Entry 6X2N (electron microscopy, 3.90 A resolution); this record covers chains J and R of the 9 polymer chains in the assembly.

# Chain J
Name: DNA-directed RNA polymerase subunit beta'
From: Escherichia coli
Notes: EC 2.7.7.6
UniProtKB: A0A4S1NBU2 (A0A4S1NBU2_ECOLX); residue numbers follow UniProt; this construct covers 1-1407
Chain sequence (1407 residues; numbered 1 to 1407; the number before each row is that of its first residue):
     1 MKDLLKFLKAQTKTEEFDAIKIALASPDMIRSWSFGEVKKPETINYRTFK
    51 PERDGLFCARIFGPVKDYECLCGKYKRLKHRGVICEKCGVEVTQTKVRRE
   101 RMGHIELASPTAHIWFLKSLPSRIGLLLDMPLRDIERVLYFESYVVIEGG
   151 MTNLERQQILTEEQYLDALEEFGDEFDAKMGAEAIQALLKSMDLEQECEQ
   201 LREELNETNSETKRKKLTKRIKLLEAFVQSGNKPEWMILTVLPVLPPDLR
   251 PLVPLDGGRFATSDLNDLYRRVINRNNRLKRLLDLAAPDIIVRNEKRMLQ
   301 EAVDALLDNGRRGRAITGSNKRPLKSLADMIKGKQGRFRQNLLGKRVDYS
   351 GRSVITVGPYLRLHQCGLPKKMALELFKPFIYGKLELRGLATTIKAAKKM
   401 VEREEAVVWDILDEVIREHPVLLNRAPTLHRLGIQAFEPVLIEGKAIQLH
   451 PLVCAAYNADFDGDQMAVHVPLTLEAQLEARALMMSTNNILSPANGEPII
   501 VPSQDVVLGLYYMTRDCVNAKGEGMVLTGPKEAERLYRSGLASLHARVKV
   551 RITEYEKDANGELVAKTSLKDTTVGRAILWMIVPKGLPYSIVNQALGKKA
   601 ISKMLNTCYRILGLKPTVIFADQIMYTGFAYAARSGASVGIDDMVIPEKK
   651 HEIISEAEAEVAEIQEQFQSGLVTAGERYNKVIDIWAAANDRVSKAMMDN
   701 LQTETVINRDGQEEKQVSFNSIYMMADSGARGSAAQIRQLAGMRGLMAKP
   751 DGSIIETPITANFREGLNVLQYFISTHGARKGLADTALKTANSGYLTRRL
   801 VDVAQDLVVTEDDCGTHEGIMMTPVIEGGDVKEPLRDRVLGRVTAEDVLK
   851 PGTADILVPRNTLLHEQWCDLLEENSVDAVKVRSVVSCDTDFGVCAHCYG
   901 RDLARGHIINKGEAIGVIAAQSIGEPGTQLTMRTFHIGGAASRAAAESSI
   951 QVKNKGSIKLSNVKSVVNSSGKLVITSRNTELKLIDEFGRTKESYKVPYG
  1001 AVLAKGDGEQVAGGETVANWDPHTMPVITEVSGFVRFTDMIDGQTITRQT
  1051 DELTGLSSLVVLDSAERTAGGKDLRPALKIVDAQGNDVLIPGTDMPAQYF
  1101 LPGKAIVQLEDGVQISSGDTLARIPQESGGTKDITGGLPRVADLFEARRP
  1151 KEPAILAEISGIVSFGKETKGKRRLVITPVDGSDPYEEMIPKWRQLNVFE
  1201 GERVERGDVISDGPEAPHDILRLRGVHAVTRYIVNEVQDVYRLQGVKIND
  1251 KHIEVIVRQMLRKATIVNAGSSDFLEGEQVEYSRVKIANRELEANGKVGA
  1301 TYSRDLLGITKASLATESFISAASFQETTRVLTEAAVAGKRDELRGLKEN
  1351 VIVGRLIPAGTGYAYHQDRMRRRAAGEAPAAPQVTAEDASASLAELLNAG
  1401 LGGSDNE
Disordered / not traced: 1-15, 934-947, 1127-1134, 1374-1407
Differences from the reference sequence: conflict Val1384 (Met in A0A4S1NBU2)
Metal / ion sites: Zn2+ site 1: Cys70, Cys72, Cys85, Cys88; Mg2+: Asp460, Asp462, Asp464 (shared with A20(R) of chain R); Zn2+ site 2: Cys888, Cys895, Cys898

# Chain R
Molecule: 21-nt RNA strand
Sequence (21 nucleotides; numbered 1 to 21; the number before each row is that of its first residue):
     1 GCAUUCAAAGCGGAGAGGUAC
Disordered / not traced: 1-11, 21
Metal / ion sites: Mg2+: A20 (shared with Asp460(J), Asp462(J), Asp464(J) of chain J)

# Interface between chain J and chain R
Residue-residue contacts (7; chain J residue first):
  Arg322(J) - A14(R)  hydrogen bond to the sugar
  Arg425(J) - A20(R)  hydrogen bond to the sugar
  Pro427(J) - A20(R)  base contact
  Asp460(J) - A20(R)  phosphate contact
  Asp462(J) - A20(R)  phosphate contact
  Gly463(J) - U19(R)  sugar contact
  Asp464(J) - A20(R)  hydrogen bond to the sugar
Interface residues without a listed pair, chain J (8 interface residues in all): Val253
Interface residues without a listed pair, chain R (4 interface residues in all): G12

# Overview
The interface between chain J and chain R involves 8 residues on one side and 4 on the other; the contacts
include 3 hydrogen bonds. Among the polar pairs are Arg322(J)-A14(R), Arg425(J)-A20(R) and Asp464(J)-A20(R).
Cys70(J), Cys72(J), Cys85(J) and Cys88(J) form the Zn2+ site 1.
Here chain J is DNA-directed RNA polymerase subunit beta' (Escherichia coli) and chain R is a 21-nt RNA
strand. Entry 6X2N (Mfd-bound E.coli RNA polymerase elongation complex - I state) was determined by electron
microscopy (same publication as 6X26, 6X2F, 6X43, 6X4W, 6X4Y and 6X50).
